8T8K - chain A; structure by X-ray diffraction, 1.88 A resolution.

# Chain A
Molecule: DUF507 family protein
From: Aquifex aeolicus
Reference sequence: O67633 (O67633_AQUAE); residue numbers follow UniProt; this construct covers 1-183
Sequence (184 residues; each row starts with the number of its first residue; numbering starts at 0):
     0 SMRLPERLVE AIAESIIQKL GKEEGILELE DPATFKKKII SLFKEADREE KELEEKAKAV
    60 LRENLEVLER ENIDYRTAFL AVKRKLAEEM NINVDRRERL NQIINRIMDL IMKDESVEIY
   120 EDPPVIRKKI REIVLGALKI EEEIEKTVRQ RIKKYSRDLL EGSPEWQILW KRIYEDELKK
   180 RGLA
Unresolved in the structure: 0
Construct notes: expression tag (0)
Small-molecule neighbours: hexane-1,6-diol (HEZ): Lys57, Tyr74, Arg75, Phe78, Leu79
From the paper describing this entry:
  - conformationally variable residues (domain motion): Glu141 to Ala183
  - contacts within the chain: Glu44-Arg47 (salt bridge), Arg47-Glu51 (salt bridge)

# Overview
Chain A binds hexane-1,6-diol. The paper reports conformational variability at Glu141; contacts within the
chain involving Arg47, Glu44 and Glu51.
Chain A is DUF507 family protein (Aquifex aeolicus); the structure, Structure of Domain of Unknown Function
507 (DUF507) in Space Group C222(1), was determined by X-ray diffraction (same publication as 8T8L).
